2A69 - chains B and D of the 6 polymer chains in the assembly; structure by X-ray diffraction, 2.50 A resolution.

[Chain B]
Name: DNA-directed RNA polymerase alpha chain
From: Thermus thermophilus
Notes: EC 2.7.7.6
Reference sequence: Q9Z9H6 (RPOA_THETH); residue numbers follow UniProt; this construct covers 1-315
Chain sequence (315 residues; each row starts with the number of its first residue):
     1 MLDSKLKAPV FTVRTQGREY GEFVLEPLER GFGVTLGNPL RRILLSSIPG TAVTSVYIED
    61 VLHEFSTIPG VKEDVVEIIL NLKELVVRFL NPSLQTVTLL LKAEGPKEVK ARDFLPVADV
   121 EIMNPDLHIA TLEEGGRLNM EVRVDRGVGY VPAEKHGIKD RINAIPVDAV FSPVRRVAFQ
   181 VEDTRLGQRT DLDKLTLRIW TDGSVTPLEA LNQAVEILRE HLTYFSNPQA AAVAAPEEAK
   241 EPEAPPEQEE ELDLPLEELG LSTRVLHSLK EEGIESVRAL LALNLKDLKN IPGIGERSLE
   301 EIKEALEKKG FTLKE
Unresolved in the structure: 230-315
Ion coordination: Mg2+ site 1: Gly21, Ile199; Mg2+ site 2: Thr67, Ile68, Glu73; Mg2+ site 3 near Arg112 (its only coordinating residue here); Mg2+ site 4 near Gly135 (its only coordinating residue here); Mg2+ site 5: Ser172, Asp202; Mg2+ site 6 near Gln188 (its only coordinating residue here); Mg2+ site 7 near Glu220 (its only coordinating residue here)

[Chain D]
Name: DNA-directed RNA polymerase beta' chain
From: Thermus thermophilus
Notes: EC 2.7.7.6
Reference sequence: Q8RQE8 (RPOC_THET8); residues 1-1524 here = UniProt positions 1-1524
Chain sequence (1524 residues; numbered 1 to 1524; the number before each row is that of its first residue):
     1 MKKEVRKVRI ALASPEKIRS WSYGEVEKPE TINYRTLKPE RDGLFDERIF GPIKDYECAC
    61 GKYKRQRFEG KVCERCGVEV TKSIVRRYRM GHIELATPAA HIWFVKDVPS KIGTLLDLSA
   121 TELEQVLYFS KYIVLDPKGA ILNGVPVEKR QLLTDEEYRE LRYGKQETYP LPPGVDALVK
   181 DGEEVVKGQE LAPGVVSRLD GVALYRFPRR VRVEYVKKER AGLRLPLAAW VEKEAYKPGE
   241 ILAELPEPYL FRAEEEGVVE LKELEEGAFL VLRREDEPVA TYFLPVGMTP LVVHGEIVEK
   301 GQPLAEAKGL LRMPRQVRAA QVEAEEEGET VYLTLFLEWT EPKDYRVQPH MNVVVPEGAR
   361 VEAGDKIVAA IDPEEEVIAE AEGVVHLHEP ASILVVKARV YPFEDDVEVS TGDRVAPGDV
   421 LADGGKVKSD VYGRVEVDLV RNVVRVVESY DIDARMGAEA IQQLLKELDL EALEKELLEE
   481 MKHPSRARRA KARKRLEVVR AFLDSGNRPE WMILEAVPVL PPDLRPMVQV DGGRFATSDL
   541 NDLYRRLINR NNRLKKLLAQ GAPEIIIRNE KRMLQEAVDA LLDNGRRGAP VTNPGSDRPL
   601 RSLTDILSGK QGRFRQNLLG KRVDYSGRSV IVVGPQLKLH QCGLPKRMAL ELFKPFLLKK
   661 MEEKGIAPNV KAARRMLERQ RDIKDEVWDA LEEVIHGKVV LLNRAPTLHR LGIQAFQPVL
   721 VEGQSIQLHP LVCEAFNADF DGDQMAVHVP LSSFAQAEAR IQMLSAHNLL SPASGEPLAK
   781 PSRDIILGLY YITQVRKEKK GAGLEFATPE EALAAHERGE VALNAPIKVA GRETSVGRLK
   841 YVFANPDEAL LAVAHGIVDL QDVVTVRYMG KRLETSPGRI LFARIVAEAV EDEKVAWELI
   901 QLDVPQEKNS LKDLVYQAFL RLGMEKTARL LDALKYYGFT FSTTSGITIG IDDAVIPEEK
   961 KQYLEEADRK LLQIEQAYEM GFLTDRERYD QILQLWTETT EKVTQAVFKN FEENYPFNPL
  1021 YVMAQSGARG NPQQIRQLCG LRGLMQKPSG ETFEVPVRSS FREGLTVLEY FISSHGARKG
  1081 GADTALRTAD SGYLTRKLVD VTHEIVVREA DCGTTNYISV PLFQPDEVTR SLRLRKRADI
  1141 EAGLYGRVLA REVEVLGVRL EEGRYLSMDD VHLLIKAAEA GEIQEVPVRS PLTCQTRYGV
  1201 CQKCYGYDLS MARPVSIGEA VGIVAAQSIG EPGTQLTMRT FHTGGVAGAA DITQGLPRVI
  1261 ELFEARRPKA KAVISEIDGV VRIEETEEKL SVFVESEGFS KEYKLPKEAR LLVKDGDYVE
  1321 AGQPLTRGAI DPHQLLEAKG PEAVERYLVE EIQKVYRAQG VKLHDKHIEI VVRQMMKYVE
  1381 VTDPGDSRLL EGQVLEKWDV EALNERLIAE GKTPVAWKPL LMGVTKSALS TKSWLSAASF
  1441 QNTTHVLTEA AIAGKKDELI GLKENVILGR LIPAGTGSDF VRFTQVVDQK TLKAIEEARK
  1501 EAVEAKERPA ARRGVKREQP GKQA
Unresolved in the structure: 1, 252-363, 1506-1524
Ion coordination: Mg2+ site 1 near Lys3 (its only coordinating residue here); Mg2+ site 2: Arg9 (shared with 2 residues of chain C); Mg2+ site 3: Gly24, Glu25, Val26; Zn2+ site 1: Cys58, Cys60, Cys73, Cys76; Mg2+ site 4 near Val72 (its only coordinating residue here); Mg2+ site 5: Asp107, Asn1442; Mg2+ site 6: Glu183, Arg220; Mg2+ site 7 near Leu250 (its only coordinating residue here); Mg2+ site 8: Ile371, Asp372; Mg2+ site 9: Glu389, Pro390; Mg2+ site 10 near Arg414 (its only coordinating residue here); Mg2+ site 11 near Asp469 (its only coordinating residue here); 34 more Mg2+ sites not listed; 1 more Zn2+ sites not listed

[Interface between chain B and chain D]
Pairs across the interface - 24 pairs, chain B then chain D:
  Phe65(B) with Phe806(D), hydrophobic; Leu813(D), hydrophobic
  Glu77(B) with Arg872(D)
  Leu80(B) with Val842(D), hydrophobic; Phe843(D); Ala844(D), hydrophobic; Arg867(D)
  Asn81(B) with Arg867(D)
  Lys83(B) with Val842(D), hydrogen bond (side chain-backbone); Glu848(D)
  Glu84(B) with Asn845(D), hydrogen bond
  Gly149(B) with His855(D)
  Tyr150(B) with Ala852(D), hydrophobic; His855(D), hydrogen bond (backbone-side chain); Ile857(D), hydrophobic
  Pro152(B) with Ile857(D), hydrophobic
  Glu154(B) with Val821(D); Lys840(D)
  Asp168(B) with Val842(D)
  Val170(B) with Glu848(D)
  Arg176(B) with Arg884(D); Glu888(D), salt bridge
  Arg185(B) with Asp689(D), salt bridge
  Gly187(B) with Asp685(D)
Interface residues without a listed pair, chain B (20 interface residues in all): Ser46, Asp74, Val76, Arg175, Gln188
Interface residues without a listed pair, chain D (23 interface residues in all): Glu692, Leu839, Tyr841, Asp847, Leu851

[Summary]
The interface between chain B and chain D involves 20 residues on one side and 23 on the other, with 3
hydrogen bonds and 2 salt bridges. Polar pairs include Arg176(B)-Glu888(D), Arg185(B)-Asp689(D) and
Lys83(B)-Val842(D). The Mg2+ site 1 is built by Gly21(B) and Ile199(B).
Chain B is DNA-directed RNA polymerase alpha chain and chain D is DNA-directed RNA polymerase beta' chain,
both from Thermus thermophilus; the structure, Crystal structure of the T. Thermophilus RNA polymerase
holoenzyme in complex with antibiotic rifapentin, was determined by X-ray diffraction (same publication as
2A68 and 2A6E).
